6PWX - chains G and P of the 11 polymer chains in the assembly; structure by electron microscopy, 4.20 A resolution (low resolution: residue-level contacts below are approximate; hydrogen-bond / salt-bridge calls are withheld).

Chain G:
Molecule: Histone H3.2
From: Xenopus laevis
Reference sequence: P84233 (H32_XENLA); residues 0-135 here correspond to UniProt positions 1-136 (UniProt number = residue number + 1)
Sequence (136 residues; numbered 0 to 135; the number before each row is that of its first residue; numbering starts at 0):
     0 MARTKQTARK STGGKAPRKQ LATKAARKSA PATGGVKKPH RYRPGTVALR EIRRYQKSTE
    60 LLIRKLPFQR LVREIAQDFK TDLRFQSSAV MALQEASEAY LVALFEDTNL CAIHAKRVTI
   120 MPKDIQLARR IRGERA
Not modelled in the structure: 0-36, 135
Differences from the reference sequence: engineered mutation Ala102 (Gly103 in P84233)
Curated features (UniProtKB/Swiss-Prot):
  - modified residue: Arg2 (Asymmetric dimethylarginine), Thr3 (Phosphothreonine), Lys4 (Allysine), Gln5 (5-glutamyl dopamine), Thr6 (Phosphothreonine), Arg8 (Citrulline), Lys9 (N6,N6,N6-trimethyllysine), Ser10 (ADP-ribosylserine), Thr11 (Phosphothreonine), Lys14 (N6-(2-hydroxyisobutyryl)lysine), Arg17 (Asymmetric dimethylarginine), Lys18 (N6-(2-hydroxyisobutyryl)lysine), Lys23 (N6-(2-hydroxyisobutyryl)lysine), Arg26 (Citrulline), Lys27 (N6,N6,N6-trimethyllysine), Ser28 (ADP-ribosylserine), Lys36 (N6,N6,N6-trimethyllysine), Lys37 (N6-methyllysine), Tyr41 (Phosphotyrosine), Lys56 (N6,N6,N6-trimethyllysine) and 8 more in UniProt
  - lipidation: Cys110 (S-palmitoyl cysteine)

Chain P:
Molecule: 147-nt DNA strand
Sequence (147 nucleotides; numbered 1 to 147; the number before each row is that of its first residue):
     1 ATCGGATGTA TATATCTGAC ACGTGCCTGG AGACTAGGGA GTAATCCCCT TGGCGGTTAA
    61 AACGCGGGGG ACAGCGCGTA CGTGCGTTTA AGCGGTGCTA GAGCTGTCTA CGACCAATTG
   121 AGCGGCCTCG GCACCGGGAT TCTCGAT
Not modelled in the structure: 147

Chain G / chain P interface:
Pairs across the interface - 23 pairs, chain G then chain P:
  His39(G) - DC144(P)
  Arg40(G) - DC144(P)
  Tyr41(G) - DC144(P)
  Arg42(G) - DG69(P)
  Arg42(G) - DC144(P)
  Arg42(G) - DG145(P)
  Thr45(G) - DC144(P)
  Arg63(G) - DA60(P)
  Arg63(G) - DA61(P)
  Arg72(G) - DT51(P)
  Arg83(G) - DT50(P)
  Arg83(G) - DT51(P)
  Phe84(G) - DT50(P)
  Phe84(G) - DT51(P)
  Gln85(G) - DT50(P)
  Ser86(G) - DT50(P)
  Arg116(G) - DA71(P)
  Arg116(G) - DC72(P)
  Val117(G) - DG70(P)
  Val117(G) - DA71(P)
  Thr118(G) - DG70(P)
  Thr118(G) - DA71(P)
  Met120(G) - DC72(P)
Other interface residues (no listed pair), chain G (18 interface residues in all): Pro43, Leu82, Lys115
Other interface residues (no listed pair), chain P (12 interface residues in all): DG66, DT143

Overview:
The interface between chain G and chain P involves 18 residues on one side and 12 on the other.
Chain G is Histone H3.2 (Xenopus laevis) and chain P is a 147-nt DNA strand; the structure, Cryo-EM structure
of RbBP5 bound to the nucleosome, was determined by electron microscopy.
